Entry 6QFG (X-ray diffraction, 1.68 A resolution); this record covers chain A.

# Chain A
Name: Kallikrein-6
From: Homo sapiens
Notes: EC 3.4.21.-
Reference sequence: Q92876 (KLK6_HUMAN); the construct lacks a stretch of the UniProt sequence and is renumbered around it, so the offset changes along the chain: 16-36 = UniProt 22-42; 38-67 = UniProt 43-72; 69-125 = UniProt 73-129; 127-130 = UniProt 130-133; 5 more segments
Chain sequence (223 residues; each row starts with the number of its first residue; note: 10 numbers in that range are skipped by the numbering (no residue carries them; nothing is unmodelled there); a row labelled like 186A-186B holds insertion residues (186A, then the next letters in order)):
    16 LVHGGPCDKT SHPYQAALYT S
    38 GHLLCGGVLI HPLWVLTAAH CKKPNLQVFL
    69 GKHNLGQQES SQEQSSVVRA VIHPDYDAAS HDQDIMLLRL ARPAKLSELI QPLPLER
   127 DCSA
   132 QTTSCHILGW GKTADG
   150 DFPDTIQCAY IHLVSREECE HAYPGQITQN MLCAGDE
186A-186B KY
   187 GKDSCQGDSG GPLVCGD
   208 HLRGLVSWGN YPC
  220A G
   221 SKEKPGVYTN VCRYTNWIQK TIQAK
Sequence notes: engineered mutation Gly74 (Arg78 in Q92876), Gln76 (Arg80 in Q92876), Gln132 (Asn134 in Q92876), Tyr218 (Ile216 in Q92876)
Curated features (UniProtKB/Swiss-Prot):
  - active site (Charge relay system): His57, Asp102, Ser195
Cystine bridges: Cys22-Cys157, Cys42-Cys58, Cys128-Cys232, Cys136-Cys201, Cys168-Cys182, Cys191-Cys220
Residues lining bound ligands: J08 (4-[(5-phenyl-1H-imidazol-2-yl)methylamino]-2-(pyridin-3-ylmethoxy)benzenecarboximidamide): His57, Tyr94, Ala96, His99, Asp189, Ser190, Cys191, Gln192, Ser195, Val213, Ser214, Trp215, Gly216, Asn217, Tyr218, Cys220, Gly226

# Summary
Chain A binds compound J08. From UniProt: 3 active-site residues.
Chain A is Kallikrein-6 (Homo sapiens); the structure, Crystal Structure of Human Kallikrein 6 (I218Y) in
complex with GSK144, was determined by X-ray diffraction, deposited together with 6QFE, 6QFF and 6QFH.
